8YM4 - chains H and A of the 10 polymer chains in the assembly; structure by X-ray diffraction, 2.34 A resolution.

# Chain H
Protein: CASP8 and FADD-like apoptosis regulator subunit p43
Source organism: Homo sapiens
UniProtKB: O15519 (CFLAR_HUMAN); residues 1-181 here = UniProt positions 1-181
Chain sequence (184 residues; each row starts with the number of its first residue; numbers below 1 keep their minus sign (Gly-2 is residue -2)):
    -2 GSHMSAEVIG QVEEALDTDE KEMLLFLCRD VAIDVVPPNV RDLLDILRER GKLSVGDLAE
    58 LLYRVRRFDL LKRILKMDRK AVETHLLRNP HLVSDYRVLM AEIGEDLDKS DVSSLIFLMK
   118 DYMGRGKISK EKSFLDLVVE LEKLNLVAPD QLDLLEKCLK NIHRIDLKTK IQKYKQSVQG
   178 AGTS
Not modelled in the structure: -2 to 0, 176-181
Modified / non-standard residues: Mse1, Mse20, Mse74, Mse97, Mse116, Mse120 (selenomethionine; parent Met)
Differences from the reference sequence: expression tag (-2 to 0); engineered mutation Gly7 (His in O15519)
Reported in the primary citation:
  - mutagenesis - H7G/R38D, H7G/E46A, H7G/K140D, H7G/K124D: decreased binding to Caspase-8 (chain A)

# Chain A
Protein: Caspase-8
Source organism: Homo sapiens
Notes: EC 3.4.22.61
UniProtKB: Q14790 (CASP8_HUMAN); residue numbers follow UniProt; this construct covers 1-185
Chain sequence (185 residues; row label = number of the first residue in the row):
     1 MDFSRNLYDI GEQLDSEDLA SLKFLSLDYI PQRKQEPIKD ALMLFQRLQE KRMLEESNLS
    61 FLKELLFRIN RLDLLITYLN TRKEEMEREL QTPGRAQISA YRVMLYQISE EVSRSELRSF
   121 KGGLQEEISK CKLDDDMNLL DIFIEMEKRV ILGEGKLDIL KRVCAQINKS LLKIINDYEE
   181 FSKER
Not modelled in the structure: 183-185
Modified / non-standard residues: Mse1, Mse43, Mse53, Mse86, Mse104, Mse137, Mse146 (selenomethionine; parent Met)
Differences from the reference sequence: engineered mutation Gly122 (Phe in Q14790), Gly123 (Leu in Q14790)
Swiss-Prot annotation at these positions:
  - mutagenesis: Asp73 (D73A: Abolishes binding to FLASH. Induces NF-kappa-B activation)
Reported in the primary citation:
  - mutagenesis - E12A/F122G/L123G, N70A/F122G/L123G, E110A/F122G/L123G: unchanged binding to CASP8 and FADD-like apoptosis regulator subunit p43 (chain H)

# Chain H / chain A interface
Contacting residue pairs (33; chain H residue first):
  Asp16(H) - Arg33(A)  salt bridge
  Glu17(H) - Glu50(A)
  Arg63(H) - Tyr29(A)
  Arg63(H) - Pro31(A)
  Arg63(H) - Glu50(A)
  Arg63(H) - Lys51(A)
  Arg64(H) - Glu50(A)
  Phe65(H) - Glu50(A)  hydrogen bond (backbone-backbone)
  Phe65(H) - Lys51(A)
  Phe65(H) - Arg52(A)
  Asp66(H) - Gln49(A)
  Asp66(H) - Glu50(A)  hydrogen bond (backbone-backbone)
  Asp66(H) - Arg52(A)
  Asp75(H) - Arg52(A)
  Gly101(H) - Arg33(A)
  Glu102(H) - Pro31(A)
  Glu102(H) - Gln32(A)
  Glu102(H) - Arg33(A)  salt bridge
  Glu102(H) - Lys34(A)  salt bridge
  Asp103(H) - Pro31(A)
  Asp103(H) - Gln32(A)
  Leu104(H) - Arg33(A)
  Asp105(H) - Glu36(A)
  Lys106(H) - Glu36(A)  hydrogen bond (backbone-side chain)
  His160(H) - Cys131(A)  hydrogen bond
  His160(H) - Lys148(A)
  His160(H) - Arg149(A)
  Arg161(H) - Lys148(A)
  Ile162(H) - Lys148(A)  hydrogen bond (backbone-backbone)
  Ile162(H) - Arg149(A)
  Ile162(H) - Val150(A)  hydrophobic
  Asp163(H) - Lys148(A)  hydrogen bond (backbone-backbone)
  Asp163(H) - Val150(A)
Interface residues without a listed pair, chain H (22 interface residues in all): Lys69, Mse74, Asp108, Ser130, Thr166
Interface residues without a listed pair, chain A (16 interface residues in all): Glu55, Glu147
Interface features reported in the paper:
  - hot spots on chain A (mutagenesis) - R33D/F122G/L123G, R52D/F122G/L123G: decreased binding to CASP8 and FADD-like apoptosis regulator subunit p43 (chain H)

# Summary
22 residues of chain H face 16 of chain A across their interface, with 6 hydrogen bonds and 3 salt bridges.
Polar pairs include Asp16(H)-Arg33(A), Glu102(H)-Arg33(A) and Glu102(H)-Lys34(A). From the paper: H7G/R38D,
H7G/E46A and H7G/K140D of chain H, among others, reduce binding to Caspase-8 (chain A); R33D/F122G/L123G and
R52D/F122G/L123G of chain A reduce binding to CASP8 and FADD-like apoptosis regulator subunit p43 (chain H); 9
substitutions were tested in all.
Chain H is CASP8 and FADD-like apoptosis regulator subunit p43 and chain A is Caspase-8, both from Homo
sapiens; the structure, Structure of Caspase-8/cFLIP death effector domain assembly, was determined by X-ray
diffraction together with 8YM5, 8YM6, 8YNI, 8YNK, 8YNL, 8YNM and 8YNN from the same study.
